Entry 5XKF (X-ray diffraction, 2.80 A resolution); this record covers chains B and F of the 6 polymer chains in the assembly.

[Chain B]
Name: Tubulin beta chain
Source organism: Sus scrofa
UniProtKB: A0A287AGU7 (A0A287AGU7_PIG); residues 1-445 here = UniProt positions 1-445
Sequence (445 residues; each row starts with the number of its first residue):
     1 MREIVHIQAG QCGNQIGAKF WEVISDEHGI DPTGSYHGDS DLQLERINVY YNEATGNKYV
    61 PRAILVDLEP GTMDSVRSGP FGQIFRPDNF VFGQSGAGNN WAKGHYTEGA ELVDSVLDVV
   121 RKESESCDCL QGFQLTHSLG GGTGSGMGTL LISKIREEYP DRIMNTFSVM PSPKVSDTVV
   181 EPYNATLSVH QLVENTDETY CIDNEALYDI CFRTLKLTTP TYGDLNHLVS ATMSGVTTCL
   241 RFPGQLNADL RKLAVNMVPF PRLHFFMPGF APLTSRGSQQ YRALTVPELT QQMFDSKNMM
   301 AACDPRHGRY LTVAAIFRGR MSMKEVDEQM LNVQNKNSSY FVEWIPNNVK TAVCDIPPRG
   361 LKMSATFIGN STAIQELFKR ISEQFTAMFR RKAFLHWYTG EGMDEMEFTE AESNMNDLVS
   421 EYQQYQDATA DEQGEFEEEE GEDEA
Disordered / not traced: 1, 429-445
Bound ions: Mg2+: Gln11 (together with GDP)
Ligand contacts:
  - 88U (N-(4-methoxyphenyl)-N,2-dimethyl-quinazolin-4-amine): Val236, Cys239, Leu240, Leu246, Ala248, Asp249, Lys252, Leu253, Asn256, Met257, Thr312, Val313, Ala314, Ala315, Ile316, Asn348, Lys350, Thr351, Ala352
  - GDP (guanosine-5'-diphosphate): Gly10, Gln11, Cys12, Gln15, Ile16, Asp67, Ala97, Asn99, Ser138, Gly140, Gly141, Gly142, Thr143, Gly144, Ser145, Val169, Pro171, Val175, Asp177, Glu181, Asn204, Leu207, Tyr222, Leu225, Asn226

[Chain F]
Name: Tubulin tyrosine ligase
Source organism: Gallus gallus
UniProtKB: E1BQ43 (E1BQ43_CHICK); numbering as in UniProt (aligned over 1-378)
Sequence (384 residues; numbered 1 to 384; the number before each row is that of its first residue):
     1 MYTFVVRDEN SSVYAEVSRL LLATGQWKRL RKDNPRFNLM LGERNRLPFG RLGHEPGLVQ
    61 LVNYYRGADK LCRKASLVKL IKTSPELSES CTWFPESYVI YPTNLKTPVA PAQNGIRHLI
   121 NNTRTDEREV FLAAYNRRRE GREGNVWIAK SSAGAKGEGI LISSEASELL DFIDEQGQVH
   181 VIQKYLEKPL LLEPGHRKFD IRSWVLVDHL YNIYLYREGV LRTSSEPYNS ANFQDKTCHL
   241 TNHCIQKEYS KNYGRYEEGN EMFFEEFNQY LMDALNTTLE NSILLQIKHI IRSCLMCIEP
   301 AISTKHLHYQ SFQLFGFDFM VDEELKVWLI EVNGAPACAQ KLYAELCQGI VDVAISSVFP
   361 LADTGQKTSQ PTSIFIKLHH HHHH
Disordered / not traced: 104-125, 150-160, 248-251, 363-371, 381-384
Differences from the reference sequence: expression tag (379-384)

[How chain B and chain F interact]
Residue-residue contacts (11; chain B residue first):
  Arg309(B) with Arg31(F)
  Leu331(B) with Pro56(F)
  Gln334(B) with Arg36(F), hydrogen bond
  Asn335(B) with Arg36(F), hydrogen bond; Gly57(F); Leu58(F)
  Ser338(B) with Leu30(F); Asn34(F), hydrogen bond; Arg36(F)
  Ser339(B) with Arg31(F)
  Glu343(B) with Arg31(F), salt bridge
Other interface residues (no listed pair), chain F (8 interface residues in all): Thr3

[Summary]
7 residues of chain B face 8 of chain F across their interface; the contacts include 3 hydrogen bonds and 1
salt bridge. Polar contacts include Glu343(B)-Arg31(F), Gln334(B)-Arg36(F) and Asn335(B)-Arg36(F). Chain B
binds GDP and compound 88U.
Here chain B is Tubulin beta chain (Sus scrofa) and chain F is Tubulin tyrosine ligase (Gallus gallus). Entry
5XKF (Crystal structure of T2R-TTL-MPC6827 complex) was determined by X-ray diffraction.
